5OSN - chains A and D of the 4 polymer chains in the assembly; structure by X-ray diffraction, 2.30 A resolution.

Chain A:
Protein: Capsid protein
From: Enterovirus E
UniProt: Q65480 (Q65480_9ENTO); residues 1-275 here correspond to UniProt positions 559-833 (UniProt number = residue number + 558)
Chain sequence (275 residues; row label = number of the first residue in the row):
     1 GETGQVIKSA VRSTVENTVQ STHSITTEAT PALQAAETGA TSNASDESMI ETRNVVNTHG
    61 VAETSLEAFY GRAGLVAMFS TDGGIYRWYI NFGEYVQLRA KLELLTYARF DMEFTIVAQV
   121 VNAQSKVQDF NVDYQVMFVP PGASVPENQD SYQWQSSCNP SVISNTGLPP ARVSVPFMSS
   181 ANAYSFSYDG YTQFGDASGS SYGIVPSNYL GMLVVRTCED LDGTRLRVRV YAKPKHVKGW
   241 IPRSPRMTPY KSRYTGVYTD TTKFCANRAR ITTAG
Not modelled in the structure: 1-4, 275
Metal / ion sites: K+ site 1: T14, V15, N17, N57; K+ site 2: T30, P31, L33 (shared with E63(D), A65(D) of chain D); K+ site 3: S42 (shared with 2 residues of chain C)
Small-molecule neighbours:
  - glutamic acid (GLU): L75, M78, Y95, D150, S151, Y152, W154, Q155, R216, R229
  - sphingosine (SPH): I90, N91, F92, M112, F114, V136, F138, V162, V173, V175, M178, Y184, F186, N208, Y209, L210, L213

Chain D:
Protein: Capsid protein
From: Enterovirus E
UniProt: Q65480 (Q65480_9ENTO); residues 1-71 here = UniProt positions 1-71
Chain sequence (71 residues; each row starts with the number of its first residue):
     1 MGAQMSKNTA GSHTTGTYAT GGSNIHYTNI NYYENAASNS LNKQDFTQDP EKFTRPVVDV
    61 MKEAAVPLKS P
Not modelled in the structure: 1-26, 70-71
Metal / ion sites: K+: E63, A65 (shared with T30(A), P31(A), L33(A) of chain A)

Chain A / chain D interface:
Contacting residue pairs - 63 pairs, chain A then chain D:
  I7(A) - E51(D)
  I7(A) - K52(D)
  I7(A) - R55(D)
  I7(A) - P56(D)  hydrophobic
  S9(A) - Q48(D)
  S9(A) - D49(D)
  S9(A) - K52(D)  hydrogen bond
  A10(A) - Q48(D)
  A10(A) - D49(D)  hydrogen bond (backbone-backbone)
  V11(A) - F46(D)  hydrophobic
  V11(A) - T47(D)
  R12(A) - F46(D)
  R12(A) - T47(D)  hydrogen bond (backbone-backbone)
  E28(A) - A64(D)
  A29(A) - A64(D)
  T30(A) - E63(D)
  T30(A) - A64(D)  hydrogen bond (backbone-backbone)
  T30(A) - A65(D)
  T30(A) - V66(D)
  P31(A) - E63(D)
  L33(A) - P67(D)
  Q34(A) - P67(D)
  A35(A) - P67(D)  hydrophobic
  A35(A) - L68(D)  hydrophobic
  T38(A) - V57(D)
  T38(A) - M61(D)
  T38(A) - L68(D)
  A40(A) - T54(D)
  A40(A) - R55(D)
  A40(A) - M61(D)  hydrophobic
  T41(A) - T54(D)  hydrogen bond (backbone-backbone)
  T41(A) - R55(D)  hydrogen bond (backbone-side chain)
  N43(A) - R55(D)
  N43(A) - M61(D)  hydrogen bond (side chain-backbone)
  N43(A) - K62(D)
  N43(A) - E63(D)
  A44(A) - E63(D)
  S45(A) - E63(D)  hydrogen bond
  S48(A) - E63(D)  hydrogen bond
  V61(A) - D45(D)
  V61(A) - F46(D)  hydrophobic
  V61(A) - T47(D)
  A62(A) - D45(D)
  S65(A) - D45(D)  hydrogen bond
  E67(A) - L41(D)
  E67(A) - N42(D)  hydrogen bond (side chain-backbone)
  E67(A) - D45(D)
  G71(A) - L41(D)
  D111(A) - A37(D)
  S174(A) - A37(D)  hydrogen bond (side chain-backbone)
  S174(A) - S38(D)
  V175(A) - A37(D)
  P176(A) - A37(D)  hydrophobic
  P234(A) - L41(D)
  K235(A) - A37(D)  hydrogen bond (side chain-backbone)
  K235(A) - S38(D)
  K235(A) - N39(D)  hydrogen bond (side chain-backbone)
  K235(A) - L41(D)
  H236(A) - A36(D)
  H236(A) - N39(D)  hydrogen bond (side chain-backbone)
  H236(A) - S40(D)  hydrogen bond (side chain-backbone)
  H236(A) - N42(D)
  P242(A) - F53(D)
Also at the interface, not in a pair above, chain A (36 interface residues in all): K8, G39, S42, A68

Overview:
36 residues of chain A and 27 residues of chain D are in contact; the contacts include 16 hydrogen bonds.
Polar contacts include S9(A)-K52(D), T41(A)-R55(D) and N43(A)-M61(D). Bound to chain A: sphingosine and
glutamic acid.
Here chain A is Capsid protein and chain D is Capsid protein, both from Enterovirus E. Entry 5OSN (Crystal
Structure of Bovine Enterovirus 2) was determined by X-ray diffraction (same publication as 5MQW).
